9EUG - chains D and J of the 27 polymer chains in the assembly; structure by electron microscopy, 4.50 A resolution (low resolution: residue-level contacts below are approximate; hydrogen-bond / salt-bridge calls are withheld).

# Chain D
Name: Baseplate component
From: Staphylococcus phage 812
Reference sequence: A0A0U1WF63 (A0A0U1WF63_9CAUD); residues 1-348 here = UniProt positions 1-348
Chain sequence (348 residues; each row starts with the number of its first residue):
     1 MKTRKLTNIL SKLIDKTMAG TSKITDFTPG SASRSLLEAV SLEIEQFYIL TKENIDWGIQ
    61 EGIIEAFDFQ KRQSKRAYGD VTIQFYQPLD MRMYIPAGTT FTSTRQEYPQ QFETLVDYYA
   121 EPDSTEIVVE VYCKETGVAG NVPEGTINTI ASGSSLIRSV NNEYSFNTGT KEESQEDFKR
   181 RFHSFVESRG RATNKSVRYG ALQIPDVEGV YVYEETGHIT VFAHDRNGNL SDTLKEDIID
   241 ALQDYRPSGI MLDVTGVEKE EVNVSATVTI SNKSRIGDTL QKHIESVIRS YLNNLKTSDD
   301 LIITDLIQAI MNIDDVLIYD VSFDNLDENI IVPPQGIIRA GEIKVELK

# Chain J
Name: TmpF
From: Staphylococcus phage 812
Reference sequence: A0A0U1WGD3 (A0A0U1WGD3_9CAUD); residue numbers follow UniProt; this construct covers 1-1019
Chain sequence (1019 residues; numbered 1 to 1019; the number before each row is that of its first residue):
     1 MANFLKNLHP LLRRDRNKKD NQDPNFALID ALNEEMNQVE KDAIESKLQS SLKTSTSEYL
    61 DKFGDWFGVY RKTDEKDDVY RARIIKYLLL KRGTNNAIID AIKDYLGRDD IDVSVYEPFT
   121 NIFYTNKSHL NGEDHLMGYY YRFAVINVSI GDYFPVEIID VINEFKPAGV TLYVTYDGAS
   181 TIRGGAIIKW LDGLPKIETY QEFDRFTGYD DTFYGHINMN QSKDTDNSSS DIFKTNHSLI
   241 NSLDVLTGSS SVGRQYINYG YVTSYVYNPG MTSSVNQISA STEGRGQEVP TDYYMYTSTK
   301 NNNTVELSMQ TTSGVSYLYN NFNFRDYMSK YRPQVDLQSD EARRIVSDYI KELSIDYYLS
   361 AVIPPDESIE IKLQVYDFSI NRWLTVSINN LSFYEKNIGS NIGYIKDYLN SELNMFTRLE
   421 INAGKRDSVD IKVNYLDLMF YYYERGIYTI KPYKALIENY LDISRETYVE AFKIASLSNG
   481 DIITKTGFQP IGYLKLVGNY ENTIPSTINI VAKDTDNNPI ESNELDVYNT VENRNLLQSY
   541 KGVNTIAREI TSTKEFTVSG WAKEIYSTNY LSKVLKPGKV YTLSFDMEIT GNDPTLKSYS
   601 DNHGIYLYSN TKGIVVNGVK SMERTIGNKV SVTQTFTAPT ITDHRLLIYT GRYTSDGKAS
   661 TPPVFFNTVK ITELKLTEGS SKLEYSPAPE DKPNVIEKGI KFNNILTNIQ TLSINSDTIL
   721 KNVTLYYSYY GDSWVELKTL GNISTGETTE TNNLIDLYGL QTVDYSNINP MSKVSLRSIW
   781 NVKLGELNNQ EGSLSNMPND YFNAVWQDID KLSDIELGSM RMVKDTEGGV FDGATGEIIK
   841 ATLFNVGAYT DLDMLAYTLT NYTEPLTLGS SRLISELKEE LLTSESFNVD NRIKVIDSIY
   901 EELPNTSIIK NGFVEREVTG SKYLDYGLYE PIEDGTRYKL IVEGEFKDNI EFISLYNSNP
   961 NFNETFIYPS EIINGVAEKE FIAKPSTEDK PRLNTDVRIY IRPYDSTISK VRRVELRKV
Unresolved in the structure: 1, 107-1019

# Chain D / chain J interface
Pairs across the interface (44; chain D residue first):
  Met1(D) - Asp42(J)
  Met1(D) - Glu45(J)
  Met1(D) - Ser46(J)
  Met1(D) - Tyr59(J)
  Arg4(D) - Glu35(J)
  Arg4(D) - Gln38(J)
  Lys12(D) - Glu35(J)
  Leu13(D) - Glu35(J)
  Lys16(D) - Asp30(J)
  Lys16(D) - Ala31(J)
  Lys16(D) - Glu34(J)
  Thr17(D) - Ala27(J)
  Gly20(D) - Ala27(J)
  Thr21(D) - Asn21(J)
  Thr21(D) - Gln22(J)
  Thr21(D) - Asp23(J)
  Ser22(D) - Ala27(J)
  Lys23(D) - Gln22(J)
  Ile24(D) - Pro24(J)
  Ile44(D) - Val39(J)
  Phe47(D) - Val39(J)
  Tyr48(D) - Gln38(J)
  Tyr48(D) - Val39(J)
  Tyr48(D) - Asp42(J)
  Ile55(D) - Ser50(J)
  Ile55(D) - Tyr59(J)
  Asp56(D) - Lys62(J)
  Ile59(D) - Phe63(J)
  Gln60(D) - Trp66(J)
  Ile63(D) - Trp66(J)
  Phe178(D) - Trp66(J)
  Lys179(D) - Asp65(J)
  Lys179(D) - Tyr70(J)
  Phe182(D) - Trp66(J)
  His183(D) - Asp65(J)
  His183(D) - Trp66(J)
  His183(D) - Gly68(J)
  His183(D) - Tyr70(J)
  Val186(D) - Phe67(J)
  Val186(D) - Leu88(J)
  Arg189(D) - Leu88(J)
  Gly190(D) - Arg92(J)
  Arg191(D) - Arg92(J)
  Ala192(D) - Gly93(J)
Also at the interface, not in a pair above, chain D (36 interface residues in all): Ile9, Thr25, Val40, Thr51, Phe67, Gln175, Glu187, Thr193
Also at the interface, not in a pair above, chain J (33 interface residues in all): Leu28, Leu32, Ala43, Gln49, Tyr87, Leu90, Lys91

# Overview
36 residues of chain D face 33 of chain J across their interface.
Here chain D is Baseplate component and chain J is TmpF, both from Staphylococcus phage 812. Entry 9EUG
(Cryo-EM structure of Staphylococcus aureus bacteriophage phi812 baseplate in the pre-contraction state -
core, wedge module ...) was determined by electron microscopy.
